Entry 6TCF (X-ray diffraction, 1.79 A resolution); this record covers chains A and B.

== Chain A ==
Molecule: Genome polyprotein
Organism: Southampton virus (serotype 3)
Notes: EC 3.6.1.15, 3.4.22.66, 2.7.7.48
UniProt: Q04544 (POLG_SOUV3); residues 1-172 here correspond to UniProt positions 1100-1271 (UniProt number = residue number + 1099)
Chain sequence (172 residues; each row starts with the number of its first residue):
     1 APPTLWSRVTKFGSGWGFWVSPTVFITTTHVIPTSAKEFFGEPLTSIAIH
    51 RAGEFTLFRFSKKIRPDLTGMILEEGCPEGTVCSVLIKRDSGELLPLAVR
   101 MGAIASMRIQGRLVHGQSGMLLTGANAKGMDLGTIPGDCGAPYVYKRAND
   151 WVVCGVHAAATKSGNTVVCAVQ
What the authors report for this chain:
  - binding site for methyl quinoline-6-carboxylate: Arg100, Leu122

== Chain B ==
Molecule: Genome polyprotein
Organism: Southampton virus (serotype 3)
Notes: EC 3.6.1.15, 3.4.22.66, 2.7.7.48
UniProt: Q04544 (POLG_SOUV3); residues 3-173 here correspond to UniProt positions 1102-1272 (UniProt number = residue number + 1099)
Chain sequence (171 residues; row label = number of the first residue in the row):
     3 PTLWSRVTKFGSGWGFWVSPTVFITTTHVIPTSAKEFFGEPLTSIAIHRA
    53 GEFTLFRFSKKIRPDLTGMILEEGCPEGTVCSVLIKRDSGELLPLAVRMG
   103 AIASMRIQGRLVHGQSGMLLTGANAKGMDLGTIPGDCGAPYVYKRANDWV
   153 VCGVHAAATKSGNTVVCAVQA
Residues lining bound ligands: methyl quinoline-6-carboxylate (N1E): Gly80, Val82, Arg100, Met120, Leu122

== Interface between chain A and chain B ==
Residue-residue contacts - 40 pairs, chain A then chain B:
  Ala1(A) with Glu93(B), hydrogen bond (backbone-side chain); Asp131(B), hydrogen bond (backbone-side chain)
  Trp6(A) with Glu93(B), hydrogen bond
  Val82(A) with Thr123(B); Met130(B); Leu132(B), hydrophobic
  Ser84(A) with Met130(B)
  Glu93(A) with Gly92(B); Leu94(B)
  Leu94(A) with Gly92(B), hydrogen bond (backbone-backbone); Glu93(B); Leu94(B), hydrogen bond (backbone-backbone)
  Leu95(A) with Leu94(B); Pro96(B)
  Pro96(A) with Leu94(B); Leu95(B); Asp131(B)
  Leu97(A) with Pro96(B), hydrophobic
  Ala98(A) with Leu132(B), hydrophobic
  Arg100(A) with Thr123(B); Gly124(B)
  Leu122(A) with Ala98(B), hydrogen bond (backbone-backbone); Leu122(B)
  Thr123(A) with Ser84(B), hydrogen bond (backbone-side chain); Pro96(B); Leu97(B); Ala98(B), hydrogen bond (backbone-backbone)
  Gly124(A) with Ser84(B); Ala98(B)
  Asp131(A) with Thr4(B), hydrogen bond; Leu5(B); Trp6(B), hydrogen bond (backbone-side chain)
  Leu132(A) with Ser84(B); Pro96(B), hydrophobic; Trp151(B), hydrophobic
  Tyr145(A) with Met130(B), hydrophobic
  Lys146(A) with Lys128(B); Met130(B)
  Trp151(A) with Gly129(B); Met130(B), hydrophobic
Also at the interface, not in a pair above, chain A (24 interface residues in all): Cys83, Gly92, Ala125, Asn126, Val144
Also at the interface, not in a pair above, chain B (25 interface residues in all): Val82, Leu86, Lys88, Ser91, Lys146

== In short ==
24 residues of chain A and 25 residues of chain B are in contact, with 10 hydrogen bonds. Polar contacts
include Ala1(A)-Glu93(B), Ala1(A)-Asp131(B) and Trp6(A)-Glu93(B). Ligands of chain B: methyl
quinoline-6-carboxylate. The paper reports a binding site for methyl quinoline-6-carboxylate at Arg100(A) and
Leu122(A).
Here chain A is Genome polyprotein and chain B is Genome polyprotein, both from Southampton virus (serotype
3). Entry 6TCF (3C-like protease from Southampton virus complexed with XST00000642b) was determined by X-ray
diffraction (same publication as 6T1Q, 6T2I, 6T2X, 6T3G, 6T49, 6T4E and 14 further entries).
